PDB entry 7T70 | X-ray diffraction, 2.35 A resolution | chains A and B of the 4 polymer chains in the assembly

# Chain A (and B)
Molecule: 3C-like proteinase
Organism: Severe acute respiratory syndrome coronavirus 2
Notes: EC 3.4.22.69; chain B of this document is another copy of the same molecule, construct and numbering; everything in this record applies to it too
Reference sequence: P0DTD1 (R1AB_SARS2); residues 1-306 here correspond to UniProt positions 3264-3569 (UniProt number = residue number + 3263)
Chain sequence (306 residues; each row starts with the number of its first residue):
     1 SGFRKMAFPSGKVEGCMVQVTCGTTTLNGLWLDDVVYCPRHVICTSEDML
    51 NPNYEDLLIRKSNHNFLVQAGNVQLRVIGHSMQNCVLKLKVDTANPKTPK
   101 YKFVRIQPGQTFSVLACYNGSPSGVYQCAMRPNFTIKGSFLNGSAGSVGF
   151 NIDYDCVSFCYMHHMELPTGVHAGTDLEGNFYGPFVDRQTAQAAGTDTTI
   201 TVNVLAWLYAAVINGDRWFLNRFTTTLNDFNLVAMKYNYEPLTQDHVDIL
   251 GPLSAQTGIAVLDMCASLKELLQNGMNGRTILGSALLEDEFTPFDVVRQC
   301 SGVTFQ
Not modelled in the structure: 306
Construct notes: engineered mutation Ala145 (Cys3408 in P0DTD1)
What the authors report for this chain:
  - binding site for Nonstructural protein 4/5: His163

# Interface between chain A and chain B
Pairs across the interface (85):
  Ser1(A) - Gly138(B)
  Ser1(A) - Ser139(B)
  Ser1(A) - Phe140(B)  hydrogen bond (backbone-backbone)
  Ser1(A) - Glu166(B)  hydrogen bond
  Ser1(A) - His172(B)
  Gly2(A) - Gly138(B)
  Gly2(A) - Ser139(B)  hydrogen bond (backbone-side chain)
  Arg4(A) - Lys5(B)
  Arg4(A) - Tyr126(B)
  Arg4(A) - Gln127(B)  hydrogen bond (side chain-backbone)
  Arg4(A) - Cys128(B)
  Arg4(A) - Lys137(B)  hydrogen bond (side chain-backbone)
  Arg4(A) - Ser139(B)
  Arg4(A) - Glu290(B)  salt bridge
  Met6(A) - Gly124(B)
  Met6(A) - Val125(B)
  Met6(A) - Tyr126(B)  hydrophobic
  Met6(A) - Ser139(B)
  Ala7(A) - Gly124(B)
  Ala7(A) - Val125(B)  hydrogen bond (backbone-backbone)
  Phe8(A) - Val125(B)
  Pro9(A) - Ser10(B)
  Pro9(A) - Glu14(B)
  Pro9(A) - Pro122(B)  hydrophobic
  Pro9(A) - Ser123(B)
  Pro9(A) - Gly124(B)
  Ser10(A) - Pro9(B)
  Ser10(A) - Ser10(B)  hydrogen bond (side chain-backbone)
  Ser10(A) - Glu14(B)  hydrogen bond (backbone-side chain)
  Gly11(A) - Gly11(B)
  Gly11(A) - Glu14(B)  hydrogen bond (backbone-side chain)
  Glu14(A) - Pro9(B)
  Glu14(A) - Ser10(B)  hydrogen bond (side chain-backbone)
  Glu14(A) - Gly11(B)  hydrogen bond (side chain-backbone)
  Tyr118(A) - Thr304(B)
  Ser121(A) - Thr304(B)
  Pro122(A) - Pro9(B)  hydrophobic
  Pro122(A) - Thr304(B)
  Pro122(A) - Phe305(B)  hydrogen bond (backbone-backbone)
  Ser123(A) - Met6(B)
  Ser123(A) - Arg298(B)
  Ser123(A) - Val303(B)  hydrogen bond (side chain-backbone)
  Ser123(A) - Thr304(B)
  Ser123(A) - Phe305(B)
  Gly124(A) - Met6(B)
  Gly124(A) - Ala7(B)
  Val125(A) - Met6(B)
  Val125(A) - Ala7(B)  hydrogen bond (backbone-backbone)
  Val125(A) - Phe8(B)
  Tyr126(A) - Arg4(B)
  Tyr126(A) - Lys5(B)
  Tyr126(A) - Met6(B)  hydrophobic
  Gln127(A) - Arg4(B)  hydrogen bond (backbone-side chain)
  Cys128(A) - Arg4(B)
  Lys137(A) - Arg4(B)  hydrogen bond (backbone-side chain)
  Gly138(A) - Ser1(B)
  Gly138(A) - Gly2(B)
  Ser139(A) - Ser1(B)
  Ser139(A) - Gly2(B)  hydrogen bond (side chain-backbone)
  Ser139(A) - Gln299(B)  hydrogen bond
  Phe140(A) - Ser1(B)  hydrogen bond (backbone-backbone)
  Leu141(A) - Gln299(B)
  Leu141(A) - Cys300(B)
  Leu141(A) - Ser301(B)
  Leu141(A) - Gly302(B)
  Glu166(A) - Ser1(B)  hydrogen bond
  Gly170(A) - Ser1(B)
  His172(A) - Ser1(B)  hydrogen bond (side chain-backbone)
  Gly283(A) - Leu286(B)
  Ser284(A) - Leu286(B)
  Ala285(A) - Ala285(B)  hydrophobic
  Ala285(A) - Leu286(B)  hydrophobic
  Leu286(A) - Gly283(B)
  Leu286(A) - Ser284(B)
  Leu286(A) - Ala285(B)  hydrophobic
  Glu290(A) - Arg4(B)  salt bridge
  Arg298(A) - Ser123(B)  hydrogen bond (side chain-backbone)
  Gln299(A) - Ser139(B)  hydrogen bond
  Gln299(A) - Leu141(B)
  Cys300(A) - Leu141(B)
  Ser301(A) - Leu141(B)
  Val303(A) - Tyr118(B)
  Val303(A) - Ser123(B)
  Thr304(A) - Ser123(B)
  Phe305(A) - Pro122(B)
Other interface residues (no listed pair), chain A (43 interface residues in all): Phe3, Lys5, Lys12, Thr280
Other interface residues (no listed pair), chain B (43 interface residues in all): Phe3, Leu115, Gly170, Thr280

# Overview
Chain A and chain B each contribute 43 residues to their interface; the contacts include 23 hydrogen bonds and
2 salt bridges. Polar contacts include Arg4(A)-Glu290(B), Ser1(A)-Glu166(B) and Gly2(A)-Ser139(B). The paper
reports a binding site for Nonstructural protein 4/5 at His163(A).
Both chains are 3C-like proteinase (Severe acute respiratory syndrome coronavirus 2). Entry 7T70 (Co-crystal
structure of SARS-CoV-2 Mpro C145A with substrate peptide 4/5) was determined by X-ray diffraction, deposited
together with 7MB4, 7MB5, 7MB6, 7MB7, 7MB8, 7MB9 and 8 further entries.
